8RJF - chains A and F of the 6 polymer chains in the assembly; structure by electron microscopy, 3.10 A resolution.

# Chain A (and F)
Name: Pilus assembly ATPase CpaF
From: Caulobacter vibrioides NA1000
Notes: chain F of this document is another copy of the same molecule, construct and numbering; everything in this record applies to it too
UniProtKB: A0A0H3CDS2 (A0A0H3CDS2_CAUVN); numbering as in UniProt (aligned over 80-501)
Amino-acid sequence (424 residues; numbered 80 to 503; the number before each row is that of its first residue):
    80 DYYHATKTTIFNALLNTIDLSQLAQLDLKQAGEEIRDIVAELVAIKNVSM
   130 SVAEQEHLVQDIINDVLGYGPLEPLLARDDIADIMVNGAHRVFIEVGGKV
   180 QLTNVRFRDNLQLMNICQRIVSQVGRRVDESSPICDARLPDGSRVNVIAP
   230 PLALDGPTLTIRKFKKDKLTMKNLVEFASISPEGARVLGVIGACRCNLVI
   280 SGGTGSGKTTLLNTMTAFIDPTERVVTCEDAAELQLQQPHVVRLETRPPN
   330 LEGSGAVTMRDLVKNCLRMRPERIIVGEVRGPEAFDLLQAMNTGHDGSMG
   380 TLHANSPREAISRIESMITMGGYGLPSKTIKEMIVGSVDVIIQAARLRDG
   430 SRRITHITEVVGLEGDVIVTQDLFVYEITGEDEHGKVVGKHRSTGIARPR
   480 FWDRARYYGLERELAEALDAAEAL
Construct notes: expression tag (502-503)
Bound ions: Mg2+: Thr288 (together with ADP)
Residues lining bound ligands: ADP: Leu248, Leu253, Phe256, Ser258, Gly282, Gly284, Ser285, Gly286, Lys287, Thr288, Thr289, Glu312, Glu357, Arg431
From the paper describing this entry:
  - binding site for the ligand ADP: Arg223, Lys287
  - conformationally variable residues (side-chain flip): His382
  - catalytic residues: Glu357
  - catalytic residues: Arg347 (proposed by the authors, not directly observed)

# Interface between chain A and chain F
Residue-residue contacts - 61 pairs, chain A then chain F:
  Asn276(A) - Arg427(F)
  Arg303(A) - Met164(F)
  Arg303(A) - Asn166(F)  hydrogen bond
  Arg303(A) - Thr239(F)
  Ala311(A) - Leu233(F)  hydrophobic
  Pro318(A) - Arg170(F)
  Pro318(A) - Phe172(F)
  His319(A) - Asn166(F)  hydrogen bond
  His319(A) - Phe172(F)
  His319(A) - Val179(F)
  Val320(A) - Asp234(F)
  Val321(A) - Asn166(F)
  Arg322(A) - Ala232(F)
  Arg322(A) - Leu233(F)  hydrogen bond (backbone-backbone)
  Arg322(A) - Asp234(F)  salt bridge
  Leu323(A) - Ile227(F)  hydrophobic
  Leu323(A) - Leu231(F)
  Glu324(A) - Leu231(F)  hydrogen bond (backbone-backbone)
  Glu324(A) - Leu233(F)
  Arg326(A) - Glu209(F)  hydrogen bond (side chain-backbone)
  Arg326(A) - Ser210(F)
  Arg326(A) - Pro212(F)
  Val336(A) - Ile213(F)  hydrophobic
  Val336(A) - Leu231(F)  hydrophobic
  Leu341(A) - Leu231(F)  hydrophobic
  Asn344(A) - Ile213(F)
  Asn344(A) - Asn225(F)  hydrogen bond
  Asn344(A) - Ile227(F)
  Arg347(A) - Asn225(F)
  Arg347(A) - Arg241(F)  hydrogen bond (backbone-side chain)
  Met348(A) - Ile227(F)  hydrophobic
  Met348(A) - Thr237(F)
  Met348(A) - Thr239(F)
  Arg349(A) - Asp162(F)
  Arg349(A) - Met164(F)
  Arg349(A) - Glu174(F)  salt bridge
  Arg349(A) - Val179(F)
  Phe364(A) - Asn384(F)
  Phe364(A) - Glu388(F)
  Gln368(A) - Asn384(F)
  Met370(A) - Arg427(F)
  Asn371(A) - Arg425(F)
  Asn371(A) - Leu426(F)
  Asn371(A) - Arg427(F)  hydrogen bond (backbone-backbone)
  Thr372(A) - Arg425(F)
  Thr372(A) - Leu426(F)
  Gly373(A) - Leu426(F)
  Gly373(A) - Arg427(F)
  Asp375(A) - Arg427(F)  salt bridge
  Tyr402(A) - Ser391(F)  hydrogen bond (backbone-side chain)
  Tyr402(A) - Arg392(F)
  Pro405(A) - Arg387(F)
  Thr408(A) - Arg387(F)  hydrogen bond
  Gly415(A) - Arg427(F)  hydrogen bond (backbone-side chain)
  Ser416(A) - Arg427(F)
  Asp418(A) - Arg427(F)  salt bridge
  Asp482(A) - Glu460(F)
  Arg483(A) - Arg427(F)
  Arg483(A) - Glu460(F)
  Tyr486(A) - Glu462(F)
  Tyr486(A) - His463(F)
Also at the interface, not in a pair above, chain A (37 interface residues in all): Arg217, Leu346, Glu351, Leu404
Also at the interface, not in a pair above, chain F (37 interface residues in all): Asp215, Pro230, Thr283, Ser385, Gly429, Gly464

# Summary
Chain A and chain F each contribute 37 residues to their interface, with 11 hydrogen bonds and 4 salt bridges.
Among the polar pairs are Arg322(A)-Asp234(F), Arg349(A)-Glu174(F) and Asp375(A)-Arg427(F). Ligands of chain
A: ADP. From the paper: catalytic residues Glu357(A) and Arg347(A); a binding site for the ligand ADP at
Arg223(A) and Lys287(A).
Both chains are Pilus assembly ATPase CpaF (Caulobacter vibrioides NA1000). Entry 8RJF (TadA/CpaF with ADP)
was determined by electron microscopy together with 8RKD from the same study.
